PDB entry 6MMP | electron microscopy, 6.88 A resolution (low resolution: residue-level contacts below are approximate; hydrogen-bond / salt-bridge calls are withheld) | chains B and C of the 4 polymer chains in the assembly

Chain B:
Protein: Glutamate receptor ionotropic, NMDA 2A
Organism: Rattus norvegicus
Reference sequence: Q00959 (NMDE1_RAT); numbering as in UniProt (aligned over 1-837)
Sequence (837 residues; numbered 1 to 837; the number before each row is that of its first residue):
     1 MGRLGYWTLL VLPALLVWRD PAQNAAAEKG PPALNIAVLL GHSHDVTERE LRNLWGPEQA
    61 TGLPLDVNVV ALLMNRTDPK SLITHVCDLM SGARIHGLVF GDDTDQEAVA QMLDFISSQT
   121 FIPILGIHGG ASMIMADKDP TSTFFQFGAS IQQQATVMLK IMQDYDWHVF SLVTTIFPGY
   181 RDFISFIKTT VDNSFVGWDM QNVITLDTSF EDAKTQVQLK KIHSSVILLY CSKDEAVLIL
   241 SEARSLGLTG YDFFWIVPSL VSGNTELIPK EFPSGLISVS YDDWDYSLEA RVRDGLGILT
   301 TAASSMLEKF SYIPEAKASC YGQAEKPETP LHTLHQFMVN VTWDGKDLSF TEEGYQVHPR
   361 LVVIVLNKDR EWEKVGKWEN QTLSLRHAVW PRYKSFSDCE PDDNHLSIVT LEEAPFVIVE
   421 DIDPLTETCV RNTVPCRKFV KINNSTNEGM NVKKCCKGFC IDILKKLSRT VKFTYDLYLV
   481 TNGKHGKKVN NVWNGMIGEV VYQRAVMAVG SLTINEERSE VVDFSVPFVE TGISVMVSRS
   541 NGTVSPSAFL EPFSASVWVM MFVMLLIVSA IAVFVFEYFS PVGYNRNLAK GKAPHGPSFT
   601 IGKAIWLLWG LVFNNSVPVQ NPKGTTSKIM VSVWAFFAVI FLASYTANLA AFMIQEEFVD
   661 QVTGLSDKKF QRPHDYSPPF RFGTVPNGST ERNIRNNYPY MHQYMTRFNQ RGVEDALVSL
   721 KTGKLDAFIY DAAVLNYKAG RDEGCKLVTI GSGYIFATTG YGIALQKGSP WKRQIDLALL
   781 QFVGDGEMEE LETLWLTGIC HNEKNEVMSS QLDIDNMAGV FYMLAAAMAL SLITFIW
Unresolved in the structure: 1-33, 324-329, 539-554, 580-597, 619-620, 801-808
Disulfide bonds: Cys87-Cys320, Cys429-Cys455
Covalent attachments: N-acetylglucosamine (NAG) linked to Asn75, Asn340, Asn380, Asn443, Asn444, Asn687
Construct notes: conflict Thr758 (Ser in Q00959)

Chain C:
Protein: Glutamate receptor ionotropic, NMDA 1
Organism: Rattus norvegicus
Reference sequence: P35439 (NMDZ1_RAT), isoform P35439-5; residue numbers follow UniProt; this construct covers 1-838
Sequence (838 residues; numbered 1 to 838; the number before each row is that of its first residue):
     1 MSTMHLLTFA LLFSCSFARA ACDPKIVNIG AVLSTRKHEQ MFREAVNQAN KRHGSWKIQL
    61 NATSVTHKPN AIQMALSVCE DLISSQVYAI LVSHPPTPND HFTPTPVSYT AGFYRIPVLG
   121 LTTRMSIYSD KSIHLSFLRT VPPYSHQSSV WFEMMRVYNW NHIILLVSDD HEGRAAQKRL
   181 ETLLEERESK AEKVLQFDPG TKNVTALLME ARELEARVII LSASEDDAAT VYRAAAMLNM
   241 TGSGYVWLVG EREISGNALR YAPDGIIGLQ LINGKNESAH ISDAVGVVAQ AVHELLEKEN
   301 ITDPPRGCVG NTNIWKTGPL FKRVLMSSKY ADGVTGRVEF NEDGDRKFAN YSIMNLQNRK
   361 LVQVGIYNGT HVIPNDRKII WPGGETEKPR GYQMSTRLKI VTIHQEPFVY VKPTMSDGTC
   421 KEEFTVNGDP VKKVICTGPN DTSPGSPRHT VPQCCYGFCI DLLIKLARTM NFTYEVHLVA
   481 DGKFGTQERV NNSNKKEWNG MMGELLSGQA DMIVAPLTIN NERAQYIEFS KPFKYQGLTI
   541 LVKKEIPRST LDSFMQPFQS TLWLLVGLSV HVVAVMLYLL DRFSPFGRFK VNSEEEEEDA
   601 LTLSSAMWFS WGVLLNSGIG EGAPRSFSAR ILGMVWAGFA MIIVASYTAN LAAFLVLDRP
   661 EERITGINDP RLRNPSDKFI YATVKQSSVD IYFRRQVELS TMYRHMEKHN YESAAEAIQA
   721 VRDNKLHAFI WDSAVLEFEA SQKCDLVTTG ELFFRSGFGI GMRKDSPWKQ NVSLSILKSH
   781 ENGFMEDLDK TWVRYQECDS RSNAPATLTF ENMAGVFMLV AGGIVAGIFL IFIEIAYK
Unresolved in the structure: 1-24, 545-559, 586-604, 617-626, 798-806
Disulfide bonds: Cys420-Cys454, Cys436-Cys455
Covalent attachments: N-acetylglucosamine (NAG) linked to Asn61, Asn203, Asn239, Asn276, Asn300, Asn350, Asn368, Asn440, Asn471, Asn491, Asn771
UniProt features mapped onto this chain:
  - region: Leu603 to Pro624 (Pore-forming)
  - binding site (glycine): Pro516, Thr518, Arg523, Ser688, Asp732
  - glycosylation (N-linked (GlcNAc...) asparagine): Asn61, Asn203, Asn239, Asn276, Asn300, Asn350, Asn368, Asn440, Asn471, Asn491, Asn674, Asn771

Interface between chain B and chain C:
Residue-residue contacts (49):
  Asn515(B) - Leu777(C)
  Ser519(B) - Leu774(C)
  Ser519(B) - Leu777(C)
  Pro527(B) - Tyr535(C)
  Glu530(B) - Tyr535(C)
  Glu530(B) - Gln536(C)
  Glu530(B) - Arg755(C)
  Glu530(B) - Ser756(C)
  Val557(B) - Phe810(C)
  Met560(B) - Phe810(C)
  Met561(B) - Phe817(C)
  Met564(B) - Phe817(C)
  Ile571(B) - Ile828(C)
  Tyr578(B) - Ile835(C)
  Tyr578(B) - Lys838(C)
  Thr625(B) - Trp608(C)
  Thr626(B) - Ile831(C)
  Lys628(B) - Trp608(C)
  Ser632(B) - Leu615(C)
  Val633(B) - Val820(C)
  Ala635(B) - Leu615(C)
  Phe636(B) - Leu615(C)
  Phe637(B) - Phe817(C)
  Ile640(B) - Val816(C)
  Ala643(B) - Leu651(C)
  Ser644(B) - Met813(C)
  Ala647(B) - Leu655(C)
  Asn648(B) - Thr807(C)
  Ala651(B) - Thr807(C)
  Ile654(B) - Val656(C)
  Asn697(B) - Glu781(C)
  Tyr754(B) - Glu786(C)
  Tyr754(B) - Asp789(C)
  Ile755(B) - Glu786(C)
  Phe756(B) - Glu786(C)
  Arg773(B) - Ala524(C)
  Arg773(B) - Gln525(C)
  Arg773(B) - Glu528(C)
  Arg773(B) - Lys764(C)
  Leu777(B) - Asn521(C)
  Leu777(B) - Ala524(C)
  Leu777(B) - Gln525(C)
  Leu780(B) - Ile519(C)
  Leu780(B) - Asn520(C)
  Leu780(B) - Ala524(C)
  Leu780(B) - Arg695(C)
  Gln781(B) - Asn521(C)
  Gly784(B) - Tyr692(C)
  Gly784(B) - Arg695(C)
Other interface residues (no listed pair), chain B (45 interface residues in all): Ile514, Glu516, Asp523, Ser556, Asn614, Ala650, Ala757, Thr758, Lys772, Val783, Gly786
Other interface residues (no listed pair), chain C (45 interface residues in all): Tyr526, Phe529, Lys531, Pro532, Asn616, Lys769, Gln770, Lys778, His780, Thr809, Ala821, Ile824

Summary:
Chain B and chain C each contribute 45 residues to their interface. Covalently linked N-acetylglucosamine: at
Asn75(B), Asn340(B), Asn380(B), Asn443(B), Asn444(B) and Asn687(B). N-acetylglucosamine is covalently linked
to Asn61(C), Asn203(C), Asn239(C), Asn276(C), Asn300(C) and Asn350(C) and 5 more.
Here chain B is Glutamate receptor ionotropic, NMDA 2A and chain C is Glutamate receptor ionotropic, NMDA 1,
both from Rattus norvegicus. Entry 6MMP (Diheteromeric NMDA receptor GluN1/GluN2A in the '2-Knuckle-Symmetric'
conformation, in complex with glycine and glutamate, in the ...) was determined by electron microscopy,
deposited together with 6MM9, 6MMA, 6MMB, 6MMG, 6MMH, 6MMI and 12 further entries.
